PDB entry 8ZDY | electron microscopy, 3.60 A resolution | chains H and L of the 10 polymer chains in the assembly

# Chain H
Name: a protein
Organism: Selenomonas sp
Chain sequence (255 residues; each row starts with the number of its first residue):
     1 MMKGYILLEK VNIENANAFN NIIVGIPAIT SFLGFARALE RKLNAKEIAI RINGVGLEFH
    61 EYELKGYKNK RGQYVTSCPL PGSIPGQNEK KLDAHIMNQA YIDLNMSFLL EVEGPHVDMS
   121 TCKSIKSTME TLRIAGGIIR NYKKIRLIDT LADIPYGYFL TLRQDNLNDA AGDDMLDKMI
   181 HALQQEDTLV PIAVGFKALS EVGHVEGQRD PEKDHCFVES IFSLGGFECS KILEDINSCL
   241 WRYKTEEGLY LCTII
Not modelled in the structure: 83-94

# Chain L
Molecule: 69-nt RNA strand
Organism: Selenomonas sp
Sequence (69 nucleotides; row label = number of the first residue in the row):
    20 GUUUAGAAGG AUUGCCGUCA GGAAAUUAGG UGCGCUUAGC AGUGUACCGC CGGAUAGGCG
    80 GUUUAGAAG
Not modelled in the structure: 20-21, 73, 81-88

# Interface between chain H and chain L
Pairs across the interface (28):
  Asn17(H) - U23(L)  hydrogen bond to the sugar
  Asn17(H) - A24(L)  hydrogen bond to the phosphate
  Phe19(H) - U23(L)  hydrogen bond to the sugar
  Asn20(H) - U23(L)  hydrogen bond to the sugar
  Asn21(H) - U23(L)  base contact
  Ala28(H) - U23(L)  phosphate contact
  Thr30(H) - U23(L)  phosphate contact
  Ser31(H) - U22(L)  hydrogen bond to the phosphate
  Ser31(H) - U23(L)  hydrogen bond to the phosphate
  Gly34(H) - U22(L)  base contact
  Phe35(H) - U22(L)  hydrogen bond to the base
  Arg41(H) - U22(L)  salt bridge to the phosphate
  Pro79(H) - A27(L)  sugar contact
  Leu80(H) - A27(L)  hydrogen bond to the sugar
  Leu80(H) - G29(L)  hydrogen bond to the phosphate
  Pro81(H) - A27(L)  base contact
  Gln99(H) - A27(L)  base contact
  Leu132(H) - U22(L)  base contact
  Arg133(H) - U22(L)  hydrogen bond to the base
  Arg133(H) - G25(L)  salt bridge to the phosphate
  Arg133(H) - A26(L)  salt bridge to the phosphate
  Ala135(H) - U22(L)  sugar contact
  Ala135(H) - A24(L)  phosphate contact
  Gly136(H) - G25(L)  phosphate contact
  Phe196(H) - U23(L)  phosphate contact
  Arg209(H) - U22(L)  salt bridge to the phosphate
  Arg209(H) - A24(L)  hydrogen bond to the sugar
  Ser220(H) - U23(L)  hydrogen bond to the base
Interface residues without a listed pair, chain H (25 interface residues in all): Gly82, Tyr101, Ile134, Phe222

# In short
The interface between chain H and chain L involves 25 residues on one side and 7 on the other; the contacts
include 12 hydrogen bonds and 4 salt bridges. Polar pairs include Phe35(H)-U22(L), Arg133(H)-U22(L) and
Ser220(H)-U23(L).
Here chain H is a protein and chain L is a 69-nt RNA strand, both from Selenomonas sp. Entry 8ZDY (Cryo-EM
structure of Cas8-HNH system at target free state) was determined by electron microscopy (same publication as
8Z0K, 8Z0L and 8ZNR).
